Entry 7RPO (electron microscopy, 4.16 A resolution (low resolution: residue-level contacts below are approximate; hydrogen-bond / salt-bridge calls are withheld)); this record covers chains Z and E of the 7 polymer chains in the assembly.

[Chain Z]
Molecule: Template strand DNA
Notes: fragment: Residues 13 to 43
Sequence (47 nucleotides; row label = number of the first residue in the row):
     1 CAGATCTACCGAATCAGTCCGACGACGCATCTGCACTACGAGGATAC
Not modelled in the structure: 1-12, 44-47

[Chain E]
Molecule: DNA ligase
Organism: Saccharolobus solfataricus
Notes: EC 6.5.1.1
UniProt: Q980T8 (DNLI_SACS2); numbering as in UniProt (aligned over 1-601)
Amino-acid sequence (621 residues; numbered -19 to 601; the number before each row is that of its first residue; numbers below 1 keep their minus sign (Met-19 is residue -19)):
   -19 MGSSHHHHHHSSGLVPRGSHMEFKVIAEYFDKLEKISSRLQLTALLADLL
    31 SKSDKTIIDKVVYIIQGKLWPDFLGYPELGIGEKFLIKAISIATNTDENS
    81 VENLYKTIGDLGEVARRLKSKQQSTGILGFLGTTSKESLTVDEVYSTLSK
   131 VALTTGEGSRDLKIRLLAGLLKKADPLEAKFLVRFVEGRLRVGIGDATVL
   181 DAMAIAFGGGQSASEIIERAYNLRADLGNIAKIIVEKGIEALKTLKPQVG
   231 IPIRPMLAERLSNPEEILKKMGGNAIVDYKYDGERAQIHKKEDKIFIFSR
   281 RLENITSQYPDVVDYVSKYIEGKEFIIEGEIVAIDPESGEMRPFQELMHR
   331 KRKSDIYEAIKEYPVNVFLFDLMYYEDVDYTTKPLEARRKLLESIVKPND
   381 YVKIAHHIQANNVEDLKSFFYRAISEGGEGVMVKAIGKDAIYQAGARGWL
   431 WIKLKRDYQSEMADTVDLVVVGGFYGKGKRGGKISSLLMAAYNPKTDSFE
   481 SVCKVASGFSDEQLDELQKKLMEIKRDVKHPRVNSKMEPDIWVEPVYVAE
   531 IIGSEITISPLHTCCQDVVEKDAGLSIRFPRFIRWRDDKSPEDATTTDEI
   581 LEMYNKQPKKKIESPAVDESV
Not modelled in the structure: -19 to -2, 438-601
Covalent attachments: adenosine monophosphate (AMP) linked to Lys260
Construct notes: initiating methionine (-19); expression tag (-18 to 0)
Ion coordination: Mn2+ site 1 near Glu58 (its only coordinating residue here); Mn2+ site 2: Gly60 (shared with 1 residue of chain X); Mn2+ site 3: Glu409 (together with adenosine monophosphate)
Small-molecule neighbours: adenosine monophosphate: Asp258, Tyr259, Tyr261, Asp262, Arg265, Glu310, Phe350, Glu409, Met412, Lys414, Lys433, Lys435
Curated features (UniProtKB/Swiss-Prot):
  - active site: Lys260 (N6-AMP-lysine intermediate)
  - binding site (ATP): Asp258, Arg265, Arg280, Glu310, Phe350, Arg427, Lys433
  - mutagenesis: Met1 to Leu30 (No interaction with PCNA3, no stimulation by PCNA heterotrimer), Phe110 to Leu111 (Impairs interaction with PCNA)
From the paper describing this entry:
  - mutagenesis - Q103A/I107A, F110A/L111A: decreased binding to PCNA
  - mutagenesis - R145D, R145L: unchanged binding to PCNA
  - mutagenesis - R145D: decreased catalytic activity on PCNA
  - mutagenesis - I336G/Y337G/E338G: unchanged catalytic activity on PCNA
  - binding site for adenosine monophosphate: Lys260
  - catalytic residues: Lys260
  - binding site for Downstream strand DNA: Arg280, Arg427

[Chain Z / chain E interface]
Residue-residue contacts (16):
  DC20(Z) with Gly175(E); Thr178(E)
  DG21(Z) with Gly173(E); Ile174(E)
  DA22(Z) with Arg169(E); Arg171(E)
  DG27(Z) with Arg332(E)
  DC28(Z) with Arg332(E)
  DA29(Z) with Arg332(E); Lys333(E)
  DC31(Z) with Glu137(E); Arg140(E)
  DT32(Z) with Glu137(E); Gly138(E); Ser139(E); Arg140(E)
Other interface residues (no listed pair), chain Z (9 interface residues in all): DC19
Other interface residues (no listed pair), chain E (19 interface residues in all): Arg19, Thr135, Leu170, Asp176, Ala177, His329, Ser334

[Summary]
9 residues of chain Z and 19 residues of chain E are in contact. Chain E binds adenosine monophosphate. From
the paper: the catalytic residue Lys260(E); Q103A/I107A and F110A/L111A of chain E reduce binding to PCNA; 5
substitutions were tested in all.
Chain Z is Template strand DNA and chain E is DNA ligase (Saccharolobus solfataricus); the structure, Archaeal
DNA ligase and heterotrimeric PCNA in complex with non-ligatable DNA, was determined by electron microscopy
(same publication as 7RPW and 7RPX).
